PDB entry 3TLQ | X-ray diffraction, 1.91 A resolution | chain A

== Chain A ==
Molecule: Regulatory protein YdiV
From: Escherichia coli
UniProtKB: P76204 (YDIV_ECOLI); residue numbers follow UniProt; this construct covers 1-237
Sequence (242 residues; each row starts with the number of its first residue; numbers below 1 keep their minus sign (Gly-4 is residue -4)):
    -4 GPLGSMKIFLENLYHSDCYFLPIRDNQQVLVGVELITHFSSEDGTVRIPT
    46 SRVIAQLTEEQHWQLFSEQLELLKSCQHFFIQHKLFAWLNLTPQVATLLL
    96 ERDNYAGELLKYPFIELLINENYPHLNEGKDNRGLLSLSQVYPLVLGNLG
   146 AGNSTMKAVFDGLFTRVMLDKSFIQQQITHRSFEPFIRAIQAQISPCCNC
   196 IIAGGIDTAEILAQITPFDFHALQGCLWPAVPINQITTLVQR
Unresolved in the structure: -4 to 1
Construct notes: expression tag (-4 to 0)
From the paper describing this entry:
  - binding site for phosphate ion: Thr32, His33, Phe34, Thr45
  - binding site for glycerol: Thr45

== In short ==
From the paper: a binding site for phosphate ion at Thr32, His33 and Phe34 among others; a binding site for
glycerol at Thr45.
Chain A is Regulatory protein YdiV (Escherichia coli); the structure, Crystal structure of EAL-like domain
protein YdiV, was determined by X-ray diffraction together with 4ES4 from the same study.
